8VFY - chains G and I of the 11 polymer chains in the assembly; structure by electron microscopy, 2.89 A resolution.

== Chain G ==
Molecule: Histone H2A type 1-B/E
Organism: Homo sapiens
UniProt: P04908 (H2A1B_HUMAN); residues 0-129 here correspond to UniProt positions 1-130 (UniProt number = residue number + 1)
Chain sequence (130 residues; numbered 0 to 129; the number before each row is that of its first residue; numbering starts at 0):
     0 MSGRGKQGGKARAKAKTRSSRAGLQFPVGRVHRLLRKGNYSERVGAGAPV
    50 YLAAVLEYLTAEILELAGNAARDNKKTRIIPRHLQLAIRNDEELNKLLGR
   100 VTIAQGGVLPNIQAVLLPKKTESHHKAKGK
Disordered / not traced: 0-9
Swiss-Prot annotation at these positions:
  - modified residue: Ser1 (N-acetylserine), Arg3 (Citrulline), Lys5 (N6-(2-hydroxyisobutyryl)lysine), Lys9 (N6-(2-hydroxyisobutyryl)lysine), Lys13 (N6-(beta-hydroxybutyryl)lysine), Lys36 (N6-(2-hydroxyisobutyryl)lysine), Lys74 (N6-(2-hydroxyisobutyryl)lysine), Lys75 (N6-(2-hydroxyisobutyryl)lysine), Lys95 (N6-(2-hydroxyisobutyryl)lysine), Gln104 (N5-methylglutamine), Lys118 (N6-(2-hydroxyisobutyryl)lysine), Lys119 (N6-crotonyllysine), Thr120 (Phosphothreonine), Lys125 (N6-crotonyllysine)
  - cross-link (Glycyl lysine isopeptide (Lys-Gly)): Lys13 (interchain with G-Cter in ubiquitin), Lys15 (interchain with G-Cter in ubiquitin), Lys119 (interchain with G-Cter in ubiquitin)

== Chain I ==
Molecule: 186-nt DNA strand
Sequence (186 nucleotides; numbered 1 to 186; the number before each row is that of its first residue):
     1 ATCCGAGATGGTACTTTGTGTCTCCTGCTCTGTCAGCAGGGCACTGTACT
    51 TGCTGATACCAGGGAATGTTTGTTCTTAAATACCATCATTCCGGACGTGT
   101 TTGCCTTGGCCAGTTTTCCATGTACATGCAGAAAGAAGTTTGGACTGATC
   151 AATACAGTCCTCTGCCTTTAAAGCAATAGGAAAGAT
Disordered / not traced: 1-15

== Interface between chain G and chain I ==
Contacting residue pairs (23):
  Arg11(G) - DG72(I)  phosphate contact
  Ala12(G) - DT73(I)  phosphate contact
  Ala14(G) - DT71(I)  phosphate contact
  Lys15(G) - DT71(I)  phosphate contact
  Lys15(G) - DG72(I)  hydrogen bond to the phosphate
  Thr16(G) - DT71(I)  phosphate contact
  Arg17(G) - DT71(I)  salt bridge to the phosphate
  Arg20(G) - DG72(I)  salt bridge to the phosphate
  Gly28(G) - DT70(I)  phosphate contact
  Arg29(G) - DT70(I)  phosphate contact
  Arg32(G) - DT70(I)  salt bridge to the phosphate
  Arg42(G) - DA78(I)  sugar contact
  Arg42(G) - DA79(I)  sugar contact
  Arg77(G) - DC60(I)  hydrogen bond to the sugar
  Glu121(G) - DG40(I)  phosphate contact
  Glu121(G) - DG41(I)  phosphate contact
  Ser122(G) - DG40(I)  phosphate contact
  His123(G) - DG41(I)  hydrogen bond to the base
  His123(G) - DC42(I)  hydrogen bond to the base
  His124(G) - DG40(I)  base contact
  His124(G) - DG41(I)  base contact
  Lys129(G) - DT116(I)  hydrogen bond to the base
  Lys129(G) - DT117(I)  base contact
Other interface residues (no listed pair), chain G (18 interface residues in all): Glu41
Other interface residues (no listed pair), chain I (16 interface residues in all): DG39, DC59, DT69, DC118

== In short ==
The interface between chain G and chain I involves 18 residues on one side and 16 on the other; the contacts
include 5 hydrogen bonds and 3 salt bridges. Polar pairs include His123(G)-DG41(I), His123(G)-DC42(I) and
Lys129(G)-DT116(I).
Chain G is Histone H2A type 1-B/E (Homo sapiens) and chain I is a 186-nt DNA strand; the structure, Cryo-EM
structure of FoxA1 in complex with ALBN1 nucleosome (class 1), was determined by electron microscopy together
with 8VFX and 8VFZ from the same study.
